PDB entry 5D92 | X-ray diffraction, 3.62 A resolution | chains D and A

[Chain D (and A)]
Name: AF2299 protein, Phosphatidylinositol synthase
From: Archaeoglobus fulgidus
Notes: chain A of this document is another copy of the same molecule, construct and numbering; everything in this record applies to it too
UniProt: chimeric construct of O27985, A9WSF5: residues -137 to -3 from O27985 (O27985_ARCFU) positions 1-135 (UniProt number = residue number + 138); residues 2-204 from A9WSF5 positions 2-204 (same numbers)
Sequence (342 residues; row label = number of the first residue in the row; numbers below 1 keep their minus sign (Met-137 is residue -137)):
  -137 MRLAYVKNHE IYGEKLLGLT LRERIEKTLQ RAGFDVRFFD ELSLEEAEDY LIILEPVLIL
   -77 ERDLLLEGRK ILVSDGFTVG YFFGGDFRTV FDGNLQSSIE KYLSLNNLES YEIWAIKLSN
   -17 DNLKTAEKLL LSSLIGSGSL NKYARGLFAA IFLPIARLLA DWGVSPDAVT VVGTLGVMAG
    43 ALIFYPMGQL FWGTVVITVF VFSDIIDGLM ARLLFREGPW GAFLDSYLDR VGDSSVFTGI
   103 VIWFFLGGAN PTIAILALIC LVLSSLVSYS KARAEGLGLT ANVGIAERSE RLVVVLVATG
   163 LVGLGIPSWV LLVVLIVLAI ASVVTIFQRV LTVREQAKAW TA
Sequence notes: linker (-2 to 1); conflict Leu15 (Met in A9WSF5), Ala22 (Val in A9WSF5), Asp23 (Arg in A9WSF5), Leu75 (Gln in A9WSF5), Phe77 (Asp in A9WSF5), Glu79 (Pro in A9WSF5)
Bound ions: Mg2+ site 1: Asp66, Asp87, Asp91 (together with CDP-1,2-dioleoyl-sn-glycerol); Mg2+ site 2: Asp66, Asp69, Asp87 (together with CDP-1,2-dioleoyl-sn-glycerol)
Residues lining bound ligands:
  - CDP-1,2-dioleoyl-sn-glycerol (58A; 5'-O-[(R)-{[(S)-{(2R)-2,3-bis[(9E)-octadec-9-enoyloxy]propoxy}(hydroxy)phosphoryl]oxy}(hydroxy)phosphoryl]cytidine): Ser-1, Gly0, Leu2, Pro28, Asp29, Thr32, Phe53, Thr60, Val63, Phe64, Asp66, Ile67, Asp69, Gly70, Ala73, Arg74, Arg78, Glu79, Gly80, Gly83, Ala84, Leu86, Asp87, Asp91, Arg150, Ser151, Leu154, Val155, Leu158, Val159, Leu163, Leu166
  - Octadecane (8K6), molecule 1: Leu9, Ala12, Ile13
  - Octadecane (8K6), molecule 2: Ile17, Val31, Val34, Val61, Phe62, Phe64, Ser65
  - Octadecane (8K6), molecule 3: Gly25, Val26, Ser27, Ala30
  - Octadecane (8K6), molecule 4: Val26, Ala30, Val34
  - Octadecane (8K6), molecule 5: Phe46, Trp54, Val58, Val61
  - Octadecane (8K6), molecule 6: Pro48, Ile104, Leu108
  - Octadecane (8K6), molecule 7: Pro113, Thr114, Ile117
From the paper describing this entry:
  - binding site for CDP-1,2-dioleoyl-sn-glycerol: Asp29, Thr32
  - specificity-determining residues: Arg153, Arg191 (proposed by the authors, not directly observed)

[Chain D / chain A interface]
Contacting residue pairs (58; chain D residue first):
  Pro81(D) - Leu139(A)
  Trp82(D) - Val192(A)  hydrophobic
  Trp82(D) - Val195(A)  hydrophobic
  Trp82(D) - Arg196(A)
  Trp82(D) - Ala199(A)  hydrophobic
  Phe85(D) - Ser132(A)
  Phe85(D) - Leu139(A)  hydrophobic
  Phe85(D) - Val195(A)  hydrophobic
  Ser88(D) - Tyr131(A)
  Ser88(D) - Arg135(A)  hydrogen bond
  Tyr89(D) - Leu128(A)  hydrogen bond (side chain-backbone)
  Tyr89(D) - Tyr131(A)  hydrophobic
  Tyr89(D) - Ser132(A)  hydrogen bond
  Tyr89(D) - Ile188(A)
  Arg92(D) - Leu128(A)
  Val93(D) - Leu128(A)  hydrophobic
  Ser96(D) - Val124(A)
  Thr100(D) - Leu120(A)
  Thr100(D) - Val124(A)
  Val103(D) - Leu120(A)  hydrophobic
  Ile104(D) - Ile117(A)  hydrophobic
  Ile104(D) - Leu120(A)  hydrophobic
  Phe107(D) - Phe107(A)  hydrophobic
  Phe107(D) - Leu108(A)  hydrophobic
  Ile117(D) - Ile104(A)  hydrophobic
  Leu120(D) - Thr100(A)
  Leu120(D) - Leu120(A)  hydrophobic
  Val124(D) - Ser96(A)
  Val124(D) - Thr100(A)
  Ser127(D) - Ser127(A)  hydrogen bond
  Leu128(D) - Tyr89(A)  hydrogen bond (backbone-side chain)
  Leu128(D) - Arg92(A)
  Leu128(D) - Val93(A)  hydrophobic
  Ser130(D) - Tyr131(A)
  Tyr131(D) - Ser88(A)
  Tyr131(D) - Tyr89(A)  hydrophobic
  Tyr131(D) - Ser130(A)
  Tyr131(D) - Ala134(A)  hydrophobic
  Ser132(D) - Phe85(A)
  Ser132(D) - Tyr89(A)  hydrogen bond
  Ala134(D) - Tyr131(A)  hydrophobic
  Ala134(D) - Ala134(A)
  Ala134(D) - Arg135(A)
  Arg135(D) - Ala84(A)
  Arg135(D) - Phe85(A)
  Arg135(D) - Ser88(A)
  Arg135(D) - Glu137(A)  salt bridge
  Ala136(D) - Phe85(A)
  Glu137(D) - Arg135(A)  salt bridge
  Glu137(D) - Gly138(A)
  Gly138(D) - Glu137(A)
  Gly138(D) - Gly138(A)
  Leu139(D) - Pro81(A)
  Leu139(D) - Phe85(A)  hydrophobic
  Ile188(D) - Tyr89(A)
  Val192(D) - Trp82(A)  hydrophobic
  Val195(D) - Trp82(A)  hydrophobic
  Ala199(D) - Trp82(A)  hydrophobic
Also at the interface, not in a pair above, chain D (37 interface residues in all): Ala84, Leu108, Pro113, Leu123, Val129, Leu141, Arg196
Also at the interface, not in a pair above, chain A (36 interface residues in all): Val103, Leu123, Val129, Ala136, Leu141

[Overview]
37 residues of chain D and 36 residues of chain A are in contact, with 6 hydrogen bonds and 2 salt bridges.
Among the polar pairs are Arg135(D)-Glu137(A), Ser88(D)-Arg135(A) and Tyr89(D)-Leu128(A). Chain D binds 7
copies of Octadecane and CDP-1,2-dioleoyl-sn-glycerol. The paper reports a binding site for
CDP-1,2-dioleoyl-sn-glycerol at Asp29(D) and Thr32(D); specificity determinants Arg153(D) and Arg191(D).
Both chains are AF2299 protein, Phosphatidylinositol synthase (Archaeoglobus fulgidus). Entry 5D92 (Structure
of a phosphatidylinositolphosphate (PIP) synthase from Renibacterium Salmoninarum) was determined by X-ray
diffraction together with 5D91 from the same study.
